PDB entry 4ZZW | X-ray diffraction, 1.50 A resolution | chain A

[Chain A]
Molecule: Cellobiohydrolase I
Source organism: Galactomyces geotrichum
Notes: EC 3.2.1.176; fragment: catalytic domain, residues 18-455
Reference sequence: A0A088T0J9 (A0A088T0J9_GEOCN); residues 1-438 here correspond to UniProt positions 18-455 (UniProt number = residue number + 17)
Chain sequence (438 residues; row label = number of the first residue in the row):
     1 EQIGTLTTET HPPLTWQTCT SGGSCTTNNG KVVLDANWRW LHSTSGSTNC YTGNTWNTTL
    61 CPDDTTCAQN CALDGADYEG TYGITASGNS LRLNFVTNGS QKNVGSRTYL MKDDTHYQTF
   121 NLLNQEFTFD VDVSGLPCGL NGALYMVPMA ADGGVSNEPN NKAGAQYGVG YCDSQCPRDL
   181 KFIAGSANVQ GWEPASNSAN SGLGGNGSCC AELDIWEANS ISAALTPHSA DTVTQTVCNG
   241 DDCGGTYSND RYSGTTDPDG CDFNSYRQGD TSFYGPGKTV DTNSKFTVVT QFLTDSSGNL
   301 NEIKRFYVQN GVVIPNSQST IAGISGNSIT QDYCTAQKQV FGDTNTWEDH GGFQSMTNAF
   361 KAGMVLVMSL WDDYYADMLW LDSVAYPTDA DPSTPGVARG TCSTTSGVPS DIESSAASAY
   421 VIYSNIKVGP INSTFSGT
Unresolved in the structure: 199-201
Modified positions: Glu1 (pyroglutamic acid; PCA)
Disulfides: Cys19-Cys25, Cys50-Cys71, Cys61-Cys67, Cys138-Cys402, Cys172-Cys210, Cys176-Cys209, Cys238-Cys243, Cys261-Cys334
Covalent attachments: N-acetylglucosamine (NAG) linked to Asn57, Asn432; alpha-D-mannopyranose (MAN) linked to Ser196
Metal / ion sites: Mg2+ near Asp64 (its only coordinating residue here)

[Overview]
N-acetylglucosamine is covalently linked to Asn57 and Asn432. Alpha-D-mannopyranose is covalently linked to
Ser196.
Chain A is Cellobiohydrolase I (Galactomyces geotrichum); the structure, Geotrichum candidum Cel7A structure
complex with cellobiose at 1.5A, was determined by X-ray diffraction, deposited together with 4ZZT, 4ZZU, 4ZZV
and 5AMP.
